PDB entry 8J56 | X-ray diffraction, 3.50 A resolution | chains A and B of the 6 polymer chains in the assembly

[Chain A (and B)]
Protein: Flagellar transcriptional regulator FlhD
Source organism: Cupriavidus necator
Notes: chain B of this document is another copy of the same molecule, construct and numbering; everything in this record applies to it too
UniProtKB: A0A7W4VD94 (A0A7W4VD94_9BURK); residues 1-105 here correspond to UniProt positions 30-134 (UniProt number = residue number + 29)
Chain sequence (111 residues; row label = number of the first residue in the row; numbers below 1 keep their minus sign (Gly-5 is residue -5)):
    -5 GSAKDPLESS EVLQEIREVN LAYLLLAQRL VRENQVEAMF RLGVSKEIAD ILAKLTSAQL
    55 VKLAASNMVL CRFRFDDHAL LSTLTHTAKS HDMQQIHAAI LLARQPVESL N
Unresolved in the structure: -5 to 3, 69-105 (chain B: -5 to 0, 82-83, 104-105)
Construct notes: expression tag (-5 to 0); conflict Leu104 (Ile133 in A0A7W4VD94)

[Chain A / chain B interface]
Contacting residue pairs (66):
  Val6(A) - Leu24(B)  hydrophobic
  Val6(A) - Glu27(B)
  Val6(A) - Arg35(B)
  Glu9(A) - Leu20(B)
  Glu9(A) - Arg23(B)  salt bridge
  Ile10(A) - Leu20(B)  hydrophobic
  Ile10(A) - Arg35(B)
  Val13(A) - Ala16(B)
  Val13(A) - Leu20(B)  hydrophobic
  Ala16(A) - Val13(B)
  Tyr17(A) - Arg66(B)
  Tyr17(A) - Phe67(B)  hydrogen bond (side chain-backbone)
  Leu20(A) - Glu9(B)
  Leu20(A) - Ile10(B)  hydrophobic
  Leu20(A) - Val13(B)  hydrophobic
  Arg23(A) - Val6(B)
  Arg23(A) - Glu9(B)  salt bridge
  Leu24(A) - Val6(B)  hydrophobic
  Glu27(A) - Leu1(B)
  Asn28(A) - Leu1(B)
  Asn28(A) - Glu2(B)
  Arg35(A) - Glu2(B)
  Arg35(A) - Ile10(B)
  Arg35(A) - Val63(B)
  Leu36(A) - Val63(B)  hydrophobic
  Glu41(A) - His72(B)
  Ile42(A) - Phe67(B)  hydrophobic
  Ile42(A) - Phe69(B)
  Ile42(A) - Asp70(B)
  Ile42(A) - Leu75(B)  hydrophobic
  Ile45(A) - Leu75(B)  hydrophobic
  Ile45(A) - Ser76(B)
  Leu49(A) - Thr79(B)
  Gln53(A) - Thr79(B)  hydrogen bond (side chain-backbone)
  Lys56(A) - Asp86(B)  salt bridge
  Lys56(A) - Gln89(B)
  Leu57(A) - Thr79(B)
  Ala59(A) - Gln89(B)
  Asn61(A) - Arg35(B)
  Met62(A) - Phe34(B)
  Met62(A) - Arg35(B)
  Met62(A) - Arg68(B)
  Val63(A) - Tyr17(B)  hydrophobic
  Val63(A) - Arg35(B)  hydrogen bond (backbone-backbone)
  Val63(A) - Leu36(B)  hydrophobic
  Val63(A) - Arg68(B)  hydrogen bond (backbone-side chain)
  Leu64(A) - Phe67(B)
  Leu64(A) - Arg68(B)  hydrogen bond (backbone-backbone)
  Leu64(A) - Phe69(B)  hydrophobic
  Leu64(A) - Leu96(B)  hydrophobic
  Cys65(A) - Tyr17(B)
  Cys65(A) - Cys65(B)  hydrophobic
  Cys65(A) - Arg66(B)
  Arg66(A) - Tyr17(B)  hydrogen bond (backbone-side chain)
  Arg66(A) - Leu36(B)
  Arg66(A) - Gly37(B)
  Arg66(A) - Cys65(B)
  Arg66(A) - Arg66(B)  hydrogen bond (backbone-backbone)
  Arg66(A) - Gln99(B)  hydrogen bond
  Arg66(A) - Pro100(B)  hydrogen bond (side chain-backbone)
  Arg66(A) - Val101(B)
  Arg66(A) - Glu102(B)
  Phe67(A) - Tyr17(B)
  Phe67(A) - Leu64(B)
  Phe67(A) - Glu102(B)
  Arg68(A) - Leu64(B)
Interface residues without a listed pair, chain A (33 interface residues in all): Glu5, Leu18, Leu19, Leu46
Interface residues without a listed pair, chain B (41 interface residues in all): Leu7, Leu19, Asn61, Asp71, Gln88, Ala93

[Summary]
33 residues of chain A face 41 of chain B across their interface; the contacts include 9 hydrogen bonds and 3
salt bridges. Polar contacts include Glu9(A)-Arg23(B), Lys56(A)-Asp86(B) and Tyr17(A)-Phe67(B).
Chain A and chain B are both Flagellar transcriptional regulator FlhD (Cupriavidus necator); the structure,
Crystal structure of the FlhDC complex from Cupriavidus necator, was determined by X-ray diffraction.
